PDB entry 7RKF | electron microscopy, 4.00 A resolution | chains A and D of the 6 polymer chains in the assembly

Chain A:
Protein: Guanine nucleotide-binding protein subunit alpha-11
Source organism: Homo sapiens
Reference sequence: P29992 (GNA11_HUMAN); residues 19-353 here correspond to UniProt positions 25-359 (UniProt number = residue number + 6)
Sequence (352 residues; each row starts with the number of its first residue):
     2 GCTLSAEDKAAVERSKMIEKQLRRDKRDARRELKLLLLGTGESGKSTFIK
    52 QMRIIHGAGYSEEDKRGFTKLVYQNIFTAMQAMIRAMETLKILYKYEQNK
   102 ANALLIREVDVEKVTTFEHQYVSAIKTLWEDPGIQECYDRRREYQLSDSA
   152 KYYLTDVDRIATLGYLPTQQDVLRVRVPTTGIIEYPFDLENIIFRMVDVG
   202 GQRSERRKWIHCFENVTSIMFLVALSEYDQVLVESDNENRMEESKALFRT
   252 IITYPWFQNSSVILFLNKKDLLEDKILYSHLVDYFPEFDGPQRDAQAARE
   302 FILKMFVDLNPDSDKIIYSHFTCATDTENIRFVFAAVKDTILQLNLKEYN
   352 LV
Not modelled in the structure: 2-3
Differences from the reference sequence: expression tag (2-18)
Small-molecule neighbours: GDP (guanosine-5'-diphosphate): Thr41, Gly42, Glu43, Ser44, Gly45, Lys46, Ser47, Thr48, Ser150, Arg175, Arg177, Lys269, Leu272, Cys324, Ala325, Thr326
UniProt features mapped onto this chain:
  - region: Lys35 to Thr48 (G1 motif), Asp172 to Thr180 (G2 motif), Phe195 to Arg204 (G3 motif), Ile264 to Asp271 (G4 motif), Thr323 to Thr328 (G5 motif)
  - binding site (GTP): Gly40 to Ser47, Leu174 to Arg177, Asn268 to Asp271, Ala325
  - binding site (Mg(2+)): Ser47, Thr180
  - modified residue: Gln203 (Deamidated glutamine)

Chain D:
Protein: Antibody fragment scFv16
Source organism: Mus musculus
Notes: antibody fragment or engineered binder
Sequence (256 residues; each row starts with the number of its first residue; note: 2 numbers in that range are skipped by the numbering (no residue carries them; nothing is unmodelled there); a row labelled like 121A-121N holds insertion residues (121A, then the next letters in order)):
     1 DVQLVESGGGLVQPGGSRKLSCSASGFAFSSFGMHWVRQAPEKGLEWVAY
    51 ISSGSGTIYYADTVKGRFTISRDDPKNTLFLQMTSLRSEDTAMYYCVRSI
   101 YYYGSSPFDFWGQGTTLTVSS
121A-121N GGGGSGGGGSGGGG
   124 SDIVMTQATSSVPVTPGESVSISCRSSKSLLHSNGNTYLYWFLQRPGQSP
   174 QLLIYRMSNLASGVPDRFSGSGSGTAFTLTISRLEAEDVGVYYCMQHLEY
   224 PLTFGAGTKLELKGSLEVLFQ
Not modelled in the structure: 1, 121A-121N, 236-244
Disulfides: Cys22-Cys96, Cys147-Cys217

How chain A and chain D interact:
Contacting residue pairs - 10 pairs, chain A then chain D:
  Leu5(A) with His155(D)
  Ser6(A) with His155(D), hydrogen bond; Asn157(D), hydrogen bond
  Ala7(A) with Leu221(D); Glu222(D); Tyr223(D), hydrogen bond (backbone-side chain)
  Glu8(A) with Tyr101(D); Arg179(D), salt bridge
  Ala11(A) with Tyr101(D), hydrophobic
  Glu14(A) with Ser53(D)
Interface residues without a listed pair, chain A (9 interface residues in all): Asp9, Ala12, Arg15
Interface residues without a listed pair, chain D (14 interface residues in all): Ser31, Gly56, Thr57, Ile100, Tyr102, Tyr161

In short:
Chain A and chain D form an interface of 9 and 14 residues respectively, with 3 hydrogen bonds and 1 salt
bridge. Among the polar pairs are Glu8(A)-Arg179(D), Ser6(A)-His155(D) and Ser6(A)-Asn157(D). Ligands of chain
A: GDP.
Here chain A is Guanine nucleotide-binding protein subunit alpha-11 (Homo sapiens) and chain D is Antibody
fragment scFv16 (Mus musculus). Entry 7RKF (Structure of CX3CL1-US28-G11iN18-scFv16 in TL-state) was
determined by electron microscopy together with 7RKM, 7RKN, 7RKX and 7RKY from the same study.
